Entry 8BP1 (X-ray diffraction, 1.72 A resolution); this record covers chain A.

== Chain A ==
Molecule: BHMeHis1.0
Source organism: synthetic construct
Chain sequence (242 residues; numbered 1 to 242; the number before each row is that of its first residue):
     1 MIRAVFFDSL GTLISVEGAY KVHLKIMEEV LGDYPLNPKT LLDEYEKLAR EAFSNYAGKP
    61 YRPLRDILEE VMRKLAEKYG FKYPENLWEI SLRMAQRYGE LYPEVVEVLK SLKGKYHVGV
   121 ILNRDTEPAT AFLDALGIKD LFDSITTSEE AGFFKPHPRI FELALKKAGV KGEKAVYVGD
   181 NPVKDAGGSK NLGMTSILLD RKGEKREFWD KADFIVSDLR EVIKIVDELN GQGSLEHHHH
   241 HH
Disordered / not traced: 232-242
Modified / non-standard residues: H23 (N1-methylated histidine; MHS)
Bound ions: Mg2+ site 1: D8, L10, D180; Mg2+ site 2: S9 (together with sulfate ion)

== Overview ==
D8, L10 and D180 form the Mg2+ site 1.
Chain A is BHMeHis1.0 (synthetic construct); the structure, Crystal structure of BHMeHis1.0, an engineered
enzyme for the Morita-Baylis-Hillman reaction, was determined by X-ray diffraction, deposited together with
8BP0.
